8P3U - chains B and G of the 8 polymer chains in the assembly; structure by electron microscopy, 3.77 A resolution.

# Chain B
Name: Glutamate receptor 1 flip isoform
Source organism: Rattus norvegicus
UniProt: P19490 (GRIA1_RAT), isoform P19490-2; the construct has insertions or renumbered stretches relative to UniProt, so the offset changes along the chain: -25 to -7 = UniProt 1-19; 2-889 = UniProt 20-907
Chain sequence (915 residues; each row starts with the number of its first residue; numbers below 1 keep their minus sign (Met-25 is residue -25)):
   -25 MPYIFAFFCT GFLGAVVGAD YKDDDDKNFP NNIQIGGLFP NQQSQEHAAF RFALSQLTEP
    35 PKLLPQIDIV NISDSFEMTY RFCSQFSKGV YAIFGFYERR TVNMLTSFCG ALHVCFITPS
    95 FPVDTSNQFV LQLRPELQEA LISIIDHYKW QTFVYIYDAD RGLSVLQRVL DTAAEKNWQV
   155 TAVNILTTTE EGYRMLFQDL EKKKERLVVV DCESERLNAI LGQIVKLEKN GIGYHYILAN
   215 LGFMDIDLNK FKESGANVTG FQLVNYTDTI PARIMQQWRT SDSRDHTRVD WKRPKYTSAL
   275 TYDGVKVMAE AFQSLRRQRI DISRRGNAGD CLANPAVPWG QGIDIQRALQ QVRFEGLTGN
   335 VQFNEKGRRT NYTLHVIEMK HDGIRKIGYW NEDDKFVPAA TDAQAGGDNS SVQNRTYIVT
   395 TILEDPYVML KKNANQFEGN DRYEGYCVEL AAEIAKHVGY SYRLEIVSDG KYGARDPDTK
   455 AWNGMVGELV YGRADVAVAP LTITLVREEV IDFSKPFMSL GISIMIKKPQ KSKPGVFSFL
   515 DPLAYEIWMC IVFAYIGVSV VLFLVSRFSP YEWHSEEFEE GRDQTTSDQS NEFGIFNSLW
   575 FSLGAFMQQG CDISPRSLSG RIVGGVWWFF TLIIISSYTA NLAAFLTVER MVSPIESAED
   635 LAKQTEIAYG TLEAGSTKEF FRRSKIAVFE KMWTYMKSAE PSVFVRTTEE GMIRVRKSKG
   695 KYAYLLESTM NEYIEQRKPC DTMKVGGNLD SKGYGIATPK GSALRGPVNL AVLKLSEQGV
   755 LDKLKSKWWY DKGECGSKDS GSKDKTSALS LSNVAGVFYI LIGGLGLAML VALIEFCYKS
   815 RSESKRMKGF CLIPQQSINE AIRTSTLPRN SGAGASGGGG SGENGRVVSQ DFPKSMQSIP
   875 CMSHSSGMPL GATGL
Not modelled in the structure: -25 to 389, 504-506, 546-565, 624-628, 768-780, 816-889
Sequence notes: insertion (-6 to 1)

# Chain G
Name: Voltage-dependent calcium channel gamma-3 subunit
Source organism: Rattus norvegicus
UniProt: Q8VHX0 (CCG3_RAT); residue numbers follow UniProt; this construct covers 2-315
Chain sequence (314 residues; each row starts with the number of its first residue):
     2 RMCDRGIQML ITTVGAFAAF SLMTIAVGTD YWLYSRGVCR TKSTSDNETS RKNEEVMTHS
    62 GLWRTCCLEG AFRGVCKKID HFPEDADYEQ DTAEYLLRAV RASSVFPILS VTLLFFGGLC
   122 VAASEFHRSR HSVILSAGIF FVSAGLSNII GIIVYISANA GDPGQRDSKK SYSYGWSFYF
   182 GAFSFIIAEI VGVVAVHIYI EKHQQLRARS HSELLKKSTF ARLPPYRYRF RRRSSSRSTE
   242 PRSRDLSPIS KGFHTIPSTD ISMFTLSRDP SKLTMGTLLN SDRDHAFLQF HNSTPKEFKE
   302 SLHNNPANRR TTPV
Not modelled in the structure: 2-4, 42-54, 85-91, 163-171, 210-315
Disulfides: Cys40-Cys68, Cys67-Cys77

# Interface between chain B and chain G
Contacting residue pairs (15; chain B residue first):
  Glu520(B) with Ile157(G); Tyr173(G); Tyr175(G), hydrogen bond
  Phe527(B) with Ile150(G), hydrophobic; Ala183(G), hydrophobic; Phe186(G)
  Val534(B) with Val143(G), hydrophobic
  Phe537(B) with Val194(G), hydrophobic; Val197(G), hydrophobic; His198(G)
  Leu538(B) with Val143(G), hydrophobic; Val197(G), hydrophobic
  Arg541(B) with Ile201(G)
  Ile569(B) with Val194(G), hydrophobic; His198(G)
Also at the interface, not in a pair above, chain B (12 interface residues in all): Met523, Cys524, Ile530, Gly531, Phe542
Also at the interface, not in a pair above, chain G (17 interface residues in all): Leu136, Ile140, Ile154, Phe179, Ile187, Glu190

# Overview
Chain B and chain G form an interface of 12 and 17 residues respectively, with 1 hydrogen bond. Its one
hydrogen-bonded contact is Glu520(B)-Tyr175(G).
Here chain B is Glutamate receptor 1 flip isoform and chain G is Voltage-dependent calcium channel gamma-3
subunit, both from Rattus norvegicus. Entry 8P3U (Homomeric GluA1 in tandem with TARP gamma-3, desensitized
conformation 2) was determined by electron microscopy (same publication as 8C1P, 8C1Q, 8C1R, 8C1S, 8C2H, 8C2I
and 9 further entries).
